7X1N - chains K and D of the 4 polymer chains in the assembly; structure by X-ray diffraction, 3.31 A resolution.

Chain K:
Molecule: 14-nt DNA strand
Sequence (14 nucleotides; numbered 2 to 15; the number before each row is that of its first residue):
     2 AACTATTTAT AAGA
Unresolved in the structure: 15

Chain D:
Protein: Myocyte enhancer factor 2D/deleted in azoospermia associated protein 1 fusion protein
Organism: Homo sapiens
UniProtKB: Q5IRN4 (Q5IRN4_HUMAN); numbering as in UniProt (aligned over 2-95)
Chain sequence (98 residues; row label = number of the first residue in the row; numbers below 1 keep their minus sign (Gly-2 is residue -2)):
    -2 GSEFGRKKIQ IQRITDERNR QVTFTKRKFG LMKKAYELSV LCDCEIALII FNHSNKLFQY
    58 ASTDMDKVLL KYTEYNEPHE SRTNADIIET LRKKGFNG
Unresolved in the structure: -2 to 3, 93-95
Sequence notes: expression tag (-2 to 1)

How chain K and chain D interact:
Residue-residue contacts (9; chain K residue first):
  DT9(K) with Lys30(D), phosphate contact
  DA10(K) with Lys30(D), salt bridge to the phosphate; Lys31(D), phosphate contact
  DT11(K) with Arg24(D), salt bridge to the phosphate; Gly27(D), phosphate contact
  DA12(K) with Lys4(D), hydrogen bond to the base; Ile6(D), phosphate contact; Thr20(D), hydrogen bond to the phosphate; Arg24(D), salt bridge to the phosphate
Interface residues without a listed pair, chain K (5 interface residues in all): DA13
Interface residues without a listed pair, chain D (8 interface residues in all): Lys23

In short:
The interface between chain K and chain D involves 5 residues on one side and 8 on the other, with 2 hydrogen
bonds and 3 salt bridges. Polar pairs include DA12(K)-Lys4(D), DA12(K)-Thr20(D) and DA10(K)-Lys30(D).
Chain K is a 14-nt DNA strand and chain D is Myocyte enhancer factor 2D/deleted in azoospermia associated
protein 1 fusion protein (Homo sapiens); the structure, Crystal structure of MEF2D-MRE complex, was determined
by X-ray diffraction.
